PDB entry 8RMF | electron microscopy, 2.33 A resolution | chains I and E of the 9 polymer chains in the assembly

[Chain I]
Name: Ferredoxin-2, mitochondrial
From: Homo sapiens
UniProt: Q6P4F2 (FDX2_HUMAN); numbering as in UniProt (aligned over 68-186)
Sequence (121 residues; numbered 66 to 186; the number before each row is that of its first residue):
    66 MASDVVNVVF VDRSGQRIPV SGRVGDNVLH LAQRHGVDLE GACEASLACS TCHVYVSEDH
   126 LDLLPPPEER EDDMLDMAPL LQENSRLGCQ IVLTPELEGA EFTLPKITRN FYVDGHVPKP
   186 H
Not modelled in the structure: 66-68
Construct notes: initiating methionine (66); expression tag (67); conflict S68 (Gly in Q6P4F2)
Swiss-Prot annotation at these positions:
  - binding site ([2Fe-2S] cluster): C114
Metal / ion sites: 2Fe-2S cluster Fe: C108, C114, C117, C154
Residues lining bound ligands: 2Fe-2S cluster (FES): L94, G106, A107, C108, E109, A110, L112, A113, C114, S115, T116, C117, L152, C154
What the authors report for this chain:
  - mutagenesis - D137A/D138A, N175A: decreased catalytic activity
  - mutagenesis - H186DEL: increased catalytic activity on [2Fe-2S] cluster synthesis

[Chain E]
Name: Isoform Mitochondrial of Cysteine desulfurase
From: Homo sapiens
Notes: EC 2.8.1.7
UniProt: Q9Y697 (NFS1_HUMAN); residues 56-457 here = UniProt positions 56-457
Sequence (404 residues; numbered 54 to 457; the number before each row is that of its first residue):
    54 MSLRPLYMDV QATTPLDPRV LDAMLPYLIN YYGNPHSRTH AYGWESEAAM ERARQQVASL
   114 IGADPREIIF TSGATESNNI AIKGVARFYR SRKKHLITTQ TEHKCVLDSC RSLEAEGFQV
   174 TYLPVQKSGI IDLKELEAAI QPDTSLVSVM TVNNEIGVKQ PIAEIGRICS SRKVYFHTDA
   234 AQAVGKIPLD VNDMKIDLMS ISGHKIYGPK GVGAIYIRRR PRVRVEALQS GGGQERGMRS
   294 GTVPTPLVVG LGAACEVAQQ EMEYDHKRIS KLSERLIQNI MKSLPDVVMN GDPKHHYPGC
   354 INLSFAYVEG ESLLMALKDV ALSSGSACTS ASLEPSYVLR AIGTDEDLAH SSIRFGIGRF
   414 TTEEEVDYTV EKCIQHVKRL REMSPLWEMV QDGIDLKSIK WTQH
Not modelled in the structure: 54-55, 448-457
Construct notes: initiating methionine (54); expression tag (55)
Modified positions: K258 ((2S)-2-amino-6-[[3-hydroxy-2-methyl-5-(phosphonooxymethyl)pyridin-4-yl]methylideneamino]hexanoic acid; LLP)
Swiss-Prot annotation at these positions:
  - active site: C381 (Cysteine persulfide intermediate)
  - binding site (pyridoxal 5'-phosphate): A127, T128, Q235, S255, H257, T295
  - binding site ([2Fe-2S] cluster): C381
  - binding site (Zn(2+)): C381
  - modified residue: K258 (N6-(pyridoxal phosphate)lysine), C381 (Cysteine persulfide)
  - natural variant: R72 (R72Q: In COXPD52)
Metal / ion sites: Fe2+: C381 (shared with 3 residues of chain H)
What the authors report for this chain:
  - mutagenesis - R271A/R272A/R273A/R275A/R277A: abolished catalytic activity

[Chain I / chain E interface]
Residue-residue contacts (22):
  E134(I) - R272(E)  salt bridge
  E134(I) - R273(E)  salt bridge
  E134(I) - R275(E)  salt bridge
  D137(I) - R275(E)
  D137(I) - R277(E)  salt bridge
  D138(I) - R272(E)  salt bridge
  D138(I) - R275(E)  salt bridge
  D138(I) - R289(E)  salt bridge
  D141(I) - R275(E)  salt bridge
  D141(I) - R277(E)  salt bridge
  D141(I) - R289(E)  salt bridge
  M142(I) - G286(E)
  M142(I) - R289(E)
  M142(I) - G290(E)
  L146(I) - F141(E)
  L146(I) - R277(E)
  Q147(I) - F141(E)
  E148(I) - F141(E)
  E148(I) - Y142(E)
  E148(I) - S144(E)
  E148(I) - R145(E)  salt bridge
  F176(I) - G284(E)
Other interface residues (no listed pair), chain I (10 interface residues in all): L140
Other interface residues (no listed pair), chain E (13 interface residues in all): M291

[Overview]
10 residues of chain I face 13 of chain E across their interface; the contacts include 11 salt bridges. Polar
contacts include E134(I)-R272(E), E134(I)-R273(E) and E134(I)-R275(E). Chain I binds 2Fe-2S cluster. From the
paper: D137A/D138A and N175A of chain I reduce catalytic activity; H186DEL of chain I increases catalytic
activity on [2Fe-2S] cluster synthesis.
Chain I is Ferredoxin-2, mitochondrial and chain E is Isoform Mitochondrial of Cysteine desulfurase, both from
Homo sapiens; the structure, Structure of the core ISC complex under turnover conditions (FDX2-bound in
proximal conformation), was determined by electron microscopy (same publication as 8RMC, 8RMD, 8RME and 8RMG).
